Entry 7QUU (solution NMR); this record covers chains A and B.

[Chain A]
Molecule: Uncharacterized protein C7D4.14c
Source organism: Schizosaccharomyces pombe
UniProt: O14269 (YFPE_SCHPO); residues 2-44 here = UniProt positions 2-44
Sequence (55 residues; each row starts with the number of its first residue; numbers below 1 keep their minus sign (Met-10 is residue -10)):
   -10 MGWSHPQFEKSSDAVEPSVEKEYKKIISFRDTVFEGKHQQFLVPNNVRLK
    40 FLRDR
Disordered / not traced: -10 to 0
Construct notes: initiating methionine (-10); expression tag (-9 to 1)

[Chain B]
Molecule: NURS complex subunit red1
Source organism: Schizosaccharomyces pombe
UniProt: Q9UTR8 (RED1_SCHPO); residue numbers follow UniProt; this construct covers 192-235
Sequence (49 residues; numbered 188 to 236; the number before each row is that of its first residue):
   188 GAMGTTNQKEAEKAVSQLFEVGVRFNDFIAEGIEPSVVHTLFLKLGLDS
Construct notes: expression tag (188-191, 236)
What the authors report for this chain:
  - mutagenesis - A198E: unchanged binding to Uncharacterized protein C7D4.14c (chain A)
  - mutagenesis - L205R: decreased growth in response to minimal medium
  - mutagenesis - L205R: decreased localization

[Interface between chain A and chain B]
Contacting residue pairs - 42 pairs, chain A then chain B:
  Asp2(A) - Gln195(B)
  Asp2(A) - Lys196(B)
  Val4(A) - Gln195(B)
  Glu5(A) - Gln195(B)
  Val8(A) - Asn194(B)
  Val8(A) - Gln195(B)
  Glu11(A) - Gln195(B)
  Glu11(A) - Ala198(B)
  Glu11(A) - Leu228(B)
  Tyr12(A) - Asn194(B)
  Tyr12(A) - Glu197(B)
  Tyr12(A) - Ala198(B)
  Lys14(A) - Ile220(B)
  Lys14(A) - Glu221(B)
  Lys14(A) - Val224(B)
  Ile15(A) - Ala198(B)
  Ile15(A) - Ala201(B)
  Ile15(A) - Val202(B)
  Phe18(A) - Leu205(B)
  Phe18(A) - Val210(B)
  Phe18(A) - Phe215(B)
  Phe18(A) - Glu218(B)
  Phe18(A) - Ile220(B)
  Val22(A) - Leu205(B)
  His27(A) - Glu218(B)
  Gln29(A) - Asp214(B)
  Phe30(A) - Val208(B)
  Phe30(A) - Gly209(B)
  Phe30(A) - Val210(B)
  Phe30(A) - Asp214(B)
  Val32(A) - Val208(B)
  Val36(A) - Glu207(B)
  Val36(A) - Val208(B)
  Lys39(A) - Gln204(B)
  Lys39(A) - Glu207(B)
  Phe40(A) - Gln204(B)
  Phe40(A) - Leu205(B)
  Phe40(A) - Val208(B)
  Asp43(A) - Lys200(B)
  Asp43(A) - Gln204(B)
  Arg44(A) - Gly188(B)
  Arg44(A) - Glu197(B)
Other interface residues (no listed pair), chain A (21 interface residues in all): Ala3, Arg19
Other interface residues (no listed pair), chain B (23 interface residues in all): Thr193
Interface features reported in the paper:
  - pairs named by the authors: His27(A)-Glu218(B) (salt bridge)
  - interface residues, chain A: Glu11(A), Tyr12(A), Lys14(A), Ile15(A), Phe18(A), Val22(A), Phe30(A), Val32(A), Val36(A), Phe40(A)
  - interface residues, chain B: Asn194(B), Gln195(B), Ala198(B), Ala201(B), Leu205(B), Val208(B), Val210(B), Phe215(B), Ile220(B), Glu221(B)
  - hot spots on chain B (mutagenesis) - L205R, F215R: abolished binding to Uncharacterized protein C7D4.14c (chain A)

[In short]
The interface between chain A and chain B involves 21 residues on one side and 23 on the other. The paper
describes a salt bridge between His27(A) and Glu218(B). The paper reports that L205R and F215R of chain B
abolish binding to Uncharacterized protein C7D4.14c (chain A); interface residues Glu11(A), Tyr12(A) and
Asn194(B) among others.
Here chain A is Uncharacterized protein C7D4.14c and chain B is NURS complex subunit red1, both from
Schizosaccharomyces pombe. Entry 7QUU (Red1-Iss10 complex) was determined by solution NMR together with 7QY5
from the same study.
